2E2J - chains B and C of the 13 polymer chains in the assembly; structure by X-ray diffraction, 3.50 A resolution.

== Chain B ==
Protein: DNA-directed RNA polymerase II 140 kDa polypeptide
Source organism: Saccharomyces cerevisiae
Notes: EC 2.7.7.6
Reference sequence: P08518 (RPB2_YEAST); numbering as in UniProt (aligned over 1-1224)
Chain sequence (1224 residues; numbered 1 to 1224; the number before each row is that of its first residue):
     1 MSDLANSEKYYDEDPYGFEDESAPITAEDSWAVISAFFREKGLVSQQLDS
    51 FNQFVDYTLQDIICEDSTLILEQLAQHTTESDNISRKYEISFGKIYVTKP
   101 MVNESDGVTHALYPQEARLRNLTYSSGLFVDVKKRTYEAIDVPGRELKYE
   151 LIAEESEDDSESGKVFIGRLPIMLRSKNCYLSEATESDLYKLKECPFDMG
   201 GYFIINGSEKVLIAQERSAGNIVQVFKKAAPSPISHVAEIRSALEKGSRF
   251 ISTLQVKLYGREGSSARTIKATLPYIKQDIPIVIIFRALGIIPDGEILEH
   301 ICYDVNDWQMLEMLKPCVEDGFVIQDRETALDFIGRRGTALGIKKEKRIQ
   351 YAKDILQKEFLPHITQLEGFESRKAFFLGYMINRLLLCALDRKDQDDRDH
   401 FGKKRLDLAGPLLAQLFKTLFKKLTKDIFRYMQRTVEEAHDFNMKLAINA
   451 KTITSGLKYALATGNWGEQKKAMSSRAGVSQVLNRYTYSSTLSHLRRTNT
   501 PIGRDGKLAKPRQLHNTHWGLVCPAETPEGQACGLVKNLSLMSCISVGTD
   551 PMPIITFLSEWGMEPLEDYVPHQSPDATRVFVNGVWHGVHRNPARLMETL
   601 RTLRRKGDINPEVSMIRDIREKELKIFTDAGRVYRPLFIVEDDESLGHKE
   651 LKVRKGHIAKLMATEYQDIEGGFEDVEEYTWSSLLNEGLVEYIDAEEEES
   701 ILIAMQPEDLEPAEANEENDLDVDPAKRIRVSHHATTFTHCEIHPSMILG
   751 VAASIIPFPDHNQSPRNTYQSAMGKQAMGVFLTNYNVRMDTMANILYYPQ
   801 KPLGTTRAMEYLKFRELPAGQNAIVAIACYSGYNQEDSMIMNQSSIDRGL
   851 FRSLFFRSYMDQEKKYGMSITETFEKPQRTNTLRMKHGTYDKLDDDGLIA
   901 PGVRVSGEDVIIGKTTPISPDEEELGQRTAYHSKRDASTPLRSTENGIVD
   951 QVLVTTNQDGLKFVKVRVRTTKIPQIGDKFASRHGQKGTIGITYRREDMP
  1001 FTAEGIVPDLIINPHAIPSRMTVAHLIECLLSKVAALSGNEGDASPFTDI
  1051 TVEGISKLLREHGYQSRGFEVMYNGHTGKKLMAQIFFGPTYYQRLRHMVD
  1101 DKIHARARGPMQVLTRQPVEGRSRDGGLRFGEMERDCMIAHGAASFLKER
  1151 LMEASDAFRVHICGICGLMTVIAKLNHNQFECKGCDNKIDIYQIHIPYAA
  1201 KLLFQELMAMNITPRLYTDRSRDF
Unresolved in the structure: 1-19, 71-88, 135-163, 336-344, 438-445, 503-508, 669-677, 716-721, 920-932, 1223-1224
Ion coordination: Zn2+: Cys1163, Cys1166, Cys1182, Cys1185
Small-molecule neighbours: phosphomethylphosphonic acid guanylate ester (G2P): Arg766, Tyr769, Arg1020

== Chain C ==
Protein: DNA-directed RNA polymerase II 45 kDa polypeptide
Source organism: Saccharomyces cerevisiae
Notes: EC 2.7.7.6
Reference sequence: P16370 (RPB3_YEAST); residue numbers follow UniProt; this construct covers 1-318
Chain sequence (318 residues; row label = number of the first residue in the row):
     1 MSEEGPQVKIREASKDNVDFILSNVDLAMANSLRRVMIAEIPTLAIDSVE
    51 VETNTTVLADEFIAHRLGLIPLQSMDIEQLEYSRDCFCEDHCDKCSVVLT
   101 LQAFGESESTTNVYSKDLVIVSNLMGRNIGHPIIQDKEGNGVLICKLRKG
   151 QELKLTCVAKKGIAKEHAKWGPAAAIEFEYDPWNKLKHTDYWYEQDSAKE
   201 WPQSKNCEYEDPPNEGDPFDYKAQADTFYMNVESVGSIPVDQVVVRGIDT
   251 LQKKVASILLALTQMDQDKVNFASGDNNTASNMLGSNEDVMMTGAEQDPY
   301 SNASQMGNTGSGGYDNAW
Unresolved in the structure: 1, 269-318
Swiss-Prot annotation at these positions:
  - binding site (Zn(2+)): Cys86, Cys88, Cys92, Cys95
  - modified residue: Ser2 (N-acetylserine)
  - natural variant: Ala30 (A30D: In mutant RPB3-1)
  - mutagenesis: Lys9 (K9E: Transcript termination readthrough)
Ion coordination: Zn2+: Cys86, Cys88, Cys92, Cys95

== Interface between chain B and chain C ==
Contacting residue pairs (74; chain B residue first):
  Tyr797(B) - Glu61(C)
  Tyr797(B) - Phe62(C)  hydrophobic
  Tyr798(B) - Phe62(C)
  Tyr798(B) - Arg66(C)  hydrogen bond
  Ser844(B) - Ala168(C)
  Asp847(B) - His65(C)
  Asp847(B) - His167(C)
  Asp847(B) - Ala168(C)
  Arg848(B) - His65(C)  hydrogen bond (backbone-side chain)
  Arg848(B) - Ala168(C)
  Arg852(B) - His65(C)  hydrogen bond
  Leu854(B) - Ala59(C)  hydrophobic
  Ile948(B) - Glu61(C)
  Arg969(B) - Ala59(C)
  Arg969(B) - Asp60(C)  salt bridge
  Arg969(B) - Glu61(C)  salt bridge
  Thr971(B) - Glu61(C)  hydrogen bond
  Arg995(B) - Lys165(C)
  Arg996(B) - Ile38(C)
  Arg996(B) - Ala174(C)  hydrogen bond (side chain-backbone)
  Glu997(B) - Arg34(C)  hydrogen bond (backbone-side chain)
  Glu997(B) - Arg35(C)
  Glu997(B) - Ile38(C)
  Glu997(B) - Ala39(C)
  Asp998(B) - Arg35(C)  salt bridge
  Phe1001(B) - Arg34(C)
  Phe1001(B) - Phe178(C)  hydrophobic
  Ala1003(B) - Glu177(C)
  Ala1003(B) - Phe178(C)  hydrogen bond (backbone-backbone)
  Ala1003(B) - Glu179(C)
  Glu1004(B) - Glu177(C)
  Gly1005(B) - Ile176(C)
  Arg1060(B) - Lys199(C)  hydrogen bond (side chain-backbone)
  Arg1060(B) - Trp201(C)
  Arg1060(B) - Pro202(C)
  Gly1063(B) - Pro202(C)
  Gln1065(B) - Glu200(C)
  Gln1065(B) - Trp201(C)
  Arg1067(B) - Glu194(C)  salt bridge
  Phe1069(B) - Trp192(C)
  Phe1069(B) - Trp201(C)  hydrophobic
  Glu1070(B) - Trp201(C)
  Val1071(B) - Tyr191(C)
  Val1071(B) - Trp201(C)  hydrophobic
  Tyr1073(B) - Phe178(C)
  Tyr1073(B) - Glu179(C)
  Tyr1073(B) - Tyr180(C)
  Gly1075(B) - Asn31(C)  hydrogen bond (backbone-side chain)
  Gly1075(B) - Arg34(C)  hydrogen bond (backbone-side chain)
  Gly1075(B) - Arg35(C)  hydrogen bond (backbone-side chain)
  His1076(B) - Asn31(C)  hydrogen bond (backbone-side chain)
  His1076(B) - Arg35(C)
  Thr1077(B) - Leu27(C)
  Thr1077(B) - Asn31(C)  hydrogen bond (backbone-side chain)
  Gly1078(B) - Leu27(C)
  Gly1078(B) - Asn31(C)
  Gly1078(B) - Tyr180(C)
  Lys1079(B) - Tyr180(C)
  Lys1079(B) - His188(C)
  Lys1080(B) - Tyr180(C)  hydrogen bond (backbone-side chain)
  Lys1080(B) - Asp181(C)  hydrogen bond (side chain-backbone)
  Lys1080(B) - Pro182(C)
  Lys1080(B) - His188(C)
  Lys1080(B) - Thr189(C)
  Leu1081(B) - Thr189(C)  hydrogen bond (backbone-side chain)
  Met1082(B) - Lys187(C)
  Met1082(B) - His188(C)
  Met1082(B) - Thr189(C)
  Met1082(B) - Asp190(C)  hydrogen bond (backbone-backbone)
  Gln1084(B) - Thr189(C)
  Gln1084(B) - Asp190(C)
  Gln1084(B) - Tyr191(C)
  Gln1084(B) - Trp192(C)
  Gln1084(B) - Trp201(C)
Also at the interface, not in a pair above, chain B (40 interface residues in all): Tyr785, Asn786, Gly849, Thr970, Met999
Also at the interface, not in a pair above, chain C (39 interface residues in all): Val57, Leu69, Ala164, Ala173, Asn184

== Overview ==
40 residues of chain B and 39 residues of chain C are in contact, with 17 hydrogen bonds and 4 salt bridges.
Polar contacts include Arg969(B)-Asp60(C), Arg969(B)-Glu61(C) and Asp998(B)-Arg35(C). Chain B binds
phosphomethylphosphonic acid guanylate ester.
Chain B is DNA-directed RNA polymerase II 140 kDa polypeptide and chain C is DNA-directed RNA polymerase II 45
kDa polypeptide, both from Saccharomyces cerevisiae; the structure, RNA polymerase II elongation complex in 5
mM Mg+2 with GMPCPP, was determined by X-ray diffraction together with 2E2H, 2E2I, 2NVQ, 2NVT, 2NVX, 2NVY,
2NVZ and 2YU9 from the same study.
